PDB entry 4GZY | X-ray diffraction, 3.51 A resolution | chains A and B of the 8 polymer chains in the assembly

[Chain A (and B)]
Name: DNA-directed RNA polymerase subunit alpha
Organism: Thermus thermophilus
Notes: EC 2.7.7.6; chain B of this document is another copy of the same molecule, construct and numbering; everything in this record applies to it too
UniProtKB: Q5SHR6 (RPOA_THET8); residue numbers follow UniProt; this construct covers 1-315
Sequence (315 residues; row label = number of the first residue in the row):
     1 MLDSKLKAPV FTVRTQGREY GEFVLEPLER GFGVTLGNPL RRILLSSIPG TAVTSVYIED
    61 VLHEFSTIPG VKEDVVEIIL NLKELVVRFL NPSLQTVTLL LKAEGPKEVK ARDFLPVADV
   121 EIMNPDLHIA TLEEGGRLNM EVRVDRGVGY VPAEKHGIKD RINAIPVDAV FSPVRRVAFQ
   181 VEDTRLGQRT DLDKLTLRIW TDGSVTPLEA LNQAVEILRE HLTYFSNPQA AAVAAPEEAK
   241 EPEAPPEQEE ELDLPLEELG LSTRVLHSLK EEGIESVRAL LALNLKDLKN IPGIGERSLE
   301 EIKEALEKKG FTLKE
Disordered / not traced: 1-6, 230-315

[Chain A / chain B interface]
Residue-residue contacts (58):
  Pro9(A) with Tyr224(B), hydrophobic
  Val10(A) with Gln229(B)
  Phe11(A) with Tyr224(B); Phe225(B), hydrophobic; Asn227(B); Pro228(B), hydrophobic; Gln229(B), hydrogen bond (backbone-backbone)
  Thr12(A) with Gln229(B)
  Val13(A) with Pro228(B), hydrophobic; Gln229(B), hydrogen bond (backbone-backbone)
  Leu25(A) with Tyr224(B), hydrophobic; Phe225(B), hydrophobic
  Leu28(A) with His221(B)
  Gly31(A) with Arg42(B), hydrogen bond (backbone-side chain)
  Phe32(A) with Ile43(B), hydrophobic; Ser47(B); Ile217(B), hydrophobic; His221(B)
  Val34(A) with Arg42(B)
  Thr35(A) with Pro39(B); Arg42(B), hydrogen bond; Ile43(B)
  Leu36(A) with Leu218(B), hydrophobic; His221(B)
  Pro39(A) with Thr35(B); Pro39(B), hydrophobic
  Leu40(A) with Phe225(B), hydrophobic
  Arg42(A) with Gly31(B), hydrogen bond (side chain-backbone); Thr35(B)
  Ile43(A) with Phe32(B), hydrophobic
  Ser46(A) with Glu29(B); Phe32(B)
  Ser47(A) with Glu29(B); Phe32(B)
  Asp191(A) with Lys155(B), salt bridge
  Asn212(A) with Phe225(B)
  Val215(A) with Leu222(B)
  Ile217(A) with Phe32(B), hydrophobic
  Leu218(A) with Leu222(B), hydrophobic
  Arg219(A) with Leu222(B)
  His221(A) with Phe32(B); Leu36(B)
  Leu222(A) with Leu36(B), hydrophobic; Val215(B); Leu218(B), hydrophobic; Leu222(B), hydrophobic
  Tyr224(A) with Lys7(B); Pro9(B), hydrophobic; Leu25(B)
  Phe225(A) with Phe11(B), hydrophobic; Leu36(B), hydrophobic; Leu211(B), hydrophobic
  Asn227(A) with Phe11(B)
  Pro228(A) with Phe11(B); Val13(B), hydrophobic
  Gln229(A) with Val10(B); Phe11(B), hydrogen bond (backbone-backbone); Thr12(B)
Also at the interface, not in a pair above, chain A (32 interface residues in all): Leu195
Also at the interface, not in a pair above, chain B (34 interface residues in all): Val34, Leu40, Leu195, Leu208, Arg219, Ser226

[Overview]
Chain A and chain B form an interface of 32 and 34 residues respectively, with 6 hydrogen bonds and 1 salt
bridge. Among the polar pairs are Asp191(A)-Lys155(B), Gly31(A)-Arg42(B) and Thr35(A)-Arg42(B).
Chain A and chain B are both DNA-directed RNA polymerase subunit alpha (Thermus thermophilus); the structure,
Crystal structures of bacterial RNA Polymerase paused elongation complexes, was determined by X-ray
diffraction, deposited together with 4GZZ.
